PDB entry 8XKS | electron microscopy, 3.20 A resolution | chains D and E of the 20 polymer chains in the assembly

== Chain D ==
Molecule: AAA+ ATPase domain-containing protein
Source organism: Chlamydomonas reinhardtii
UniProtKB: A0A2K3DZD9 (A0A2K3DZD9_CHLRE); residues -4 to 1173 here correspond to UniProt positions 1-1178 (UniProt number = residue number + 5)
Sequence (1178 residues; row label = number of the first residue in the row; numbers below 1 keep their minus sign (Met-4 is residue -4)):
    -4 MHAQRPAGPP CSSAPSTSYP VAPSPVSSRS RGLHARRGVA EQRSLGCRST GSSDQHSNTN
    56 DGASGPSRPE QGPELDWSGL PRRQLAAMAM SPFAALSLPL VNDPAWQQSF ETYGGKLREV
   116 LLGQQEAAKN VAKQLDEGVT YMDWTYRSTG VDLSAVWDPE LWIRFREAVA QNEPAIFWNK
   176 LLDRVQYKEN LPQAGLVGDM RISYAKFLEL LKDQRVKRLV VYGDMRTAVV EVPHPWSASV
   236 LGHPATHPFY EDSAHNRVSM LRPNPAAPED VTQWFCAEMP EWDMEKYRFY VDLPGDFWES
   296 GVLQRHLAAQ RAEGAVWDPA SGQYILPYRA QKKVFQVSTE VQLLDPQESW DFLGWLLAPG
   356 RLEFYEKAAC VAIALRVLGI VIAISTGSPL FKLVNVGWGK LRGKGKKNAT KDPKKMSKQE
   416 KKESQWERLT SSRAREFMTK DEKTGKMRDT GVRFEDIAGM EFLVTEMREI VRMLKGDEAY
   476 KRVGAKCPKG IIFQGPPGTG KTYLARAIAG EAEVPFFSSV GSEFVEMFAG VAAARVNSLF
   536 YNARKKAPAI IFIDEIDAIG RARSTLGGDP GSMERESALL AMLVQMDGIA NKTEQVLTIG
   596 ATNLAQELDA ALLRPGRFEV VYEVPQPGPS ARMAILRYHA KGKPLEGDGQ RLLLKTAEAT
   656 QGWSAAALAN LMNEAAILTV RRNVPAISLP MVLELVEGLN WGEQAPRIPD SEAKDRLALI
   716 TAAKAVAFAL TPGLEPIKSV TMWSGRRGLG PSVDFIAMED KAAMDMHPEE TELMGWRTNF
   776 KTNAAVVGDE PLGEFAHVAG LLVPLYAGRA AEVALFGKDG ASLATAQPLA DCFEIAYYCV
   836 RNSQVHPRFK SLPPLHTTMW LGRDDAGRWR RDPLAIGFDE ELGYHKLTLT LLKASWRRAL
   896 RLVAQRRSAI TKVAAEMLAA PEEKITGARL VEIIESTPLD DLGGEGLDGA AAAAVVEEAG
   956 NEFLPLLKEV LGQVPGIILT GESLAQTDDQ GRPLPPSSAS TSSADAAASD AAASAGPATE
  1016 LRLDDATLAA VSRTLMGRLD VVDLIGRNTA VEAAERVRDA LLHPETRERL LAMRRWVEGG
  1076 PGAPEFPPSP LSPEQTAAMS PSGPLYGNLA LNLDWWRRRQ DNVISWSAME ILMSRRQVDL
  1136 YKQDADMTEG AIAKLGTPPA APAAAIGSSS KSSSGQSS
Not modelled in the structure: -4 to 113, 380-414, 979-1012, 1154-1173

== Chain E ==
Molecule: Uncharacterized 341.7 kDa protein in psbD-psbC intergenic region
Source organism: Chlamydomonas reinhardtii
UniProtKB: Q32065 (YCX9_CHLRE); residues 1-2971 here = UniProt positions 1-2971
Sequence (2971 residues; each row starts with the number of its first residue):
     1 MTFLNHYTYL FSIPEKQADK VSGILRLAQA RPIETLQNER INKQLNAFLK TYKFEKLITN
    61 YKKMQSFIPN NSLNGNKTNS STNKLYATSL NVFPENPPLM VRKAVSDEAD KFSKFTYSKV
   121 QVVTNNLNNG MNSKEFIKAN NLKPSLRAAE SLVLNHLTYN KFKENLYFKT NNIQPTKSKS
   181 TSLFFLNILS NSKPRTCSDF LSSPKIRKTW FRNTAWSLQT QQHRSSNGIN LSLQLPYALG
   241 PSVPAGASGQ NMYELPVAQS SSRFGTYYFL QKLLSKYLDV WNASADNGSV LSNSENIKLN
   301 FSMVSLLDSK MAIQTPNSLY FVFTQLNQKT FLSYWLLPVA GLALLTPTLL TLTGQSVSVQ
   361 KFNSFINKKT DMMVLSNTEM PSKSFGTPTL FGTSVEIYLP NSYMPKGEGE SGINRVNSSI
   421 NAVKKNTVTA NLVLDSESQE VATSFQNDLI SIKYCFNNLY NYISNKTALS TKNLFLFSAI
   481 KSNATKHKRT QSFFSVENTT TLGNNSNFVK GHFKSSINAF SSYLPSTNVH SMIPLTSLPY
   541 LKAISPLYSK FMIDHSLKFI TPKTTLKLLQ HKLNKSPKQM YTKTQNFTGL RDLRALNSFS
   601 FGQVNFRTNH FLHSNSRPLN HYNQALKLIN GYEQYKNNLQ INCNKTLDLN TKNKLVYQVH
   661 KSHLFNQKCS QIVYKQSLYN RDLCTIRGTG TKVVDYFSHG DKLSNKNGIV LDYFVYSNLL
   721 FDNKTNTIIN KDGKQNITKL KLNLTKTTVP FKTLIKKYTS INSLVANEQT RNNLNLGLIH
   781 FNGHLSVVSN ANLLTGRPVK FIYYKFDKRL NSYLIYVNQN LKKFIQLNNN FLKPKPLSHQ
   841 KNKPVEDFNQ YATNNSSPPK TNVFEKSFVE DSSLRKPLTS LRGSKQFLNS LTILFKHQKM
   901 FKKKTLKAHK WHSDTQGIFR KHTNSSFGSA NFSNGPEESS LSTRLHIQKK RKAKKQRLET
   961 RRQKKRTRFF PRPVWLRSRM FLNFLTERNK YYLNSTITKQ GFSLPSKDVV TTKLDWLKED
  1021 MRPSSLGAYQ YKSLLTQKAG NKFQRQSFTE VVSTMEYING IHKALNNSIF NKIVRKSLLS
  1081 SSQNPLKLRL VANYSKMQFM HRVKLPFYRT LKHSEGTKNL ANKKQNLRDI KIKANYNNFK
  1141 SQKANNQPQQ NDKDKDKDTM FRDFWVWSYN NTQTNAFNQN LWWLLPNLTT KQSNLEFLTS
  1201 TYPTAKETQR AKEEIHGNSI PTASKNQIAL IRLNWALNKT NINTFTDYSK RNNLWTTQKL
  1261 RNQSKNNKTK SLEKQFITNW EKFFLNKNLN IFSKKIISKV KQKKQKLNYM TSYLNVQSEH
  1321 NVKIFHNSWW THLNIKNLVN NQDMVIPVRE GYFSVGNFNS EFINSAIIKS INNKTLVENY
  1381 VYSPSSEKET MQLLLMSSSI LLHLCAIISL VSISQVRCFV KFHLILLYKL SNVYNAILNQ
  1441 LSNKLQKNLP IYNNINKLNS RYFYMNHQKS QIKQRKKLLT YFSLTLLKKQ FVTVKPLQIR
  1501 NFASIKNQSS NNSNLTYTDM LPLSLRANKF RGSKYDISIR EEEGQSAHIK PSKSMYAKLN
  1561 ILSLKTIFLK QLLMNKKPSA LPSNVGLKSN RETQKSQLIQ RIKTKELQIS LKKNIIGFSK
  1621 VTKNHILKIL FNVIEVFQTA VRNISSFFEK PAEFTTTWIA YGFLVEWSSD FITIIPENVD
  1681 IYIWNVFSKI YRTIPLSFIS TTLGPASTVF DPVTNSTIPI QMGNFNYQKM VAFPILLSLS
  1741 HLLHRRILYL FDTLFSTITQ PDTDLIARQE KGTLFWDIWA DFLVTAADYY NVNVAALSTI
  1801 KAEQNSLIEN ISNDFDNLTM SSKKPFFMPN KGVSNIKNIF WIKKLKEPQL PESIVQNREV
  1861 FVRERKRTLK GLFNIYAPQE ETLWNNPTSP KNLSDEKISF KLFNQLNLQL FAEKNKIKPY
  1921 FEAYFSTTQQ KTNIMQSAFP EANLNRWSVN QFITYQSWHS HNGSNNSNGD LFIDYHPPKT
  1981 FSHIPALKYN SILQQPIGSL VCQIYSGLFN KQISKNILLV NPKTTSNNLV DYNVLLIQAL
  2041 AGETEMKIIT DNAQRYALVN RGFAIGIKLL REVFDAIALN TPCIFLLEDI HAIGERRPML
  2101 ISDFGGGMSD DNGSFKEDFF GSQRDEVHEK NQVVYQLTRH AITHYKKPFK GDYSLAIPTN
  2161 LYVTDLFLKL PTQSISNLTN VENHNLSIKN KIQHNGTQSL TETKRNLGGD INKNSYLQLT
  2221 QFTKTLAPPS TSPFSVLLLK EEKRLKPNKI VEELPWTSLP GEQLATKPRT SYSVRAKVAM
  2281 LAELSLSNLS AKLDMITDLL VIIDSVRSNK GFVVFATTDI PHVLDPALRR PGRLDETICL
  2341 PNIHTSNILN FTKNYEIFKS AKDTSNFGKK IILNEMQNLT TTSTQRDMYL SCLPTNNQTH
  2401 KTKREGVLTM NLKDYNILLN QVYFAEGTGG ILNSQMHKDS LQKSLNFALI SHSKKLKELN
  2461 VSKLIGSNGT VSQGNVDQLG VFAGQIVNKQ KKSLQQHLPN SKKSFKKKYK DKAIIYYEVG
  2521 KFVLNYFLNN QLTQSSIIDK PVSVTNKQTN DITIFGNDFL NLKTINYLSL YNSKNKILLQ
  2581 LMLIFGGKIS QLLSSKNLVK SLKQASINSY MVEEESGSIS SAGMPLGQTH LLPKALSVLA
  2641 KPMIFSDGYN NQNLKTATTL LLSFIHKRYL YRKNLIVPKL LSFADGNILD EPPSPPFSSL
  2701 LIPAKRFENY KRFFRDTLTG DKMGQRKSQI TLLEKLQYHM QLRSIKQLNA TFSSQENLDF
  2761 QSNAALTSQK LDTLMSLSTN NLLQNPTNIN WYYQNRILKR HGQYLTNQWW NGQLSEHNAE
  2821 TVFLSDIDWR SSFIKNKNIN ITKSKNLYRL TQQKNNTDGL DVLLDFPDTD QYYNPKRRRW
  2881 LLNNGSWNFW FNFDKLYSEE IVTTWILESL IQTYKYLHKN TELLDFVTNK FITLGYIAPE
  2941 NANLQNISGF PSQSELLSTK EIILTNSFKR F
Not modelled in the structure: 1-264, 279-316, 352-446, 475-537, 576-614, 645-736, 757-784, 796-807, 830-878, 912-935, 996-1157, 1190-1219, 1266-1288, 1346-1357, 1449-1657, 1706-1725, 1814-1943, 1962-1968, 2099-2112, 2195-2233, 2384-2400, 2426-2442, 2462-2502, 2533-2548, 2606-2628, 2752-2771, 2837-2857, 2945-2952

== Chain D / chain E interface ==
Residue-residue contacts - 207 pairs, chain D then chain E:
  Ala170(D) with Gln1317(E); Glu1319(E)
  Ile171(D) with Gln1317(E), hydrogen bond (backbone-side chain)
  Trp173(D) with His1320(E), hydrogen bond (side chain-backbone); Val1322(E), hydrophobic
  Asn174(D) with Gln1317(E); Ser1318(E), hydrogen bond (side chain-backbone); Glu1319(E); His1320(E), hydrogen bond (side chain-backbone)
  Leu177(D) with His1320(E); Asn1321(E); Val1322(E), hydrophobic
  Asp178(D) with His1320(E)
  Gln181(D) with Val1322(E); Lys1323(E), hydrogen bond (side chain-backbone); Asn1327(E)
  Lys183(D) with Ser1328(E); Trp1330(E); Thr1331(E)
  Glu184(D) with Asn1327(E), hydrogen bond
  Leu186(D) with Trp1330(E), hydrophobic
  Gln188(D) with Asn1238(E); Trp1330(E)
  Glu246(D) with Ser890(E), hydrogen bond; Thr892(E), hydrogen bond
  Asp247(D) with Trp911(E)
  His250(D) with Thr892(E); Ile893(E)
  Trp312(D) with His621(E), hydrogen bond (side chain-backbone)
  Tyr319(D) with Asn623(E)
  Pro354(D) with Lys1323(E); Ile1324(E); Asn1327(E)
  Gly355(D) with Thr1174(E)
  Arg356(D) with Thr1174(E)
  Gln489(D) with Ser2235(E); Leu2239(E)
  Tyr536(D) with Val1792(E), hydrogen bond (side chain-backbone); Asn1793(E), hydrogen bond (side chain-backbone); Val1794(E); Ala1795(E), hydrophobic
  Arg539(D) with Tyr1790(E); Asn1791(E), hydrogen bond (side chain-backbone)
  Lys540(D) with Tyr1790(E); Val1792(E)
  Gly563(D) with Arg2061(E)
  Lys587(D) with Asp1788(E)
  Ala600(D) with Val2236(E)
  Gln601(D) with Leu2239(E); Lys2240(E)
  Leu608(D) with Phe2234(E); Val2236(E), hydrophobic
  Glu614(D) with Phe2234(E)
  Pro624(D) with Ser2744(E); Ile2745(E), hydrophobic; Leu2748(E)
  Met628(D) with Leu2748(E), hydrophobic
  Leu649(D) with Leu2748(E); Asn2749(E)
  Ala652(D) with Leu2748(E), hydrophobic
  Glu653(D) with Leu2748(E); Asn2749(E)
  Gln656(D) with Glu2262(E); Gln2263(E), hydrogen bond (backbone-side chain)
  Gly657(D) with Glu2262(E)
  Trp658(D) with Glu2262(E)
  Asn695(D) with Gly2261(E)
  Trp696(D) with Thr2257(E); Pro2260(E), hydrophobic
  Leu712(D) with Tyr2804(E), hydrophobic
  Lys719(D) with His2801(E)
  Phe723(D) with Ile2797(E), hydrophobic; His2801(E)
  Leu729(D) with Tyr2793(E), hydrophobic
  Glu730(D) with Tyr2793(E), hydrogen bond
  Arg741(D) with Thr2257(E), hydrogen bond (side chain-backbone)
  Gly743(D) with Tyr2804(E); Leu2805(E); Thr2806(E), hydrogen bond (backbone-backbone)
  Leu744(D) with Trp2256(E); Thr2257(E); Tyr2804(E); Leu2805(E), hydrophobic
  Gly745(D) with Tyr2804(E), hydrogen bond (backbone-backbone); Thr2806(E)
  Pro746(D) with Tyr2804(E), hydrogen bond (backbone-backbone)
  Ser747(D) with Gly2802(E); Gln2803(E)
  Val748(D) with Gly2802(E), hydrogen bond (backbone-backbone)
  Asp749(D) with Gln2803(E)
  Phe750(D) with Tyr2793(E); Ile2797(E), hydrophobic; Leu2798(E), hydrophobic
  Met753(D) with Leu2742(E), hydrophobic
  Ala757(D) with Leu2742(E), hydrophobic; Ile2745(E), hydrophobic; Lys2746(E)
  Asp760(D) with Lys2746(E), salt bridge
  Met761(D) with Leu2742(E)
  His762(D) with His2739(E), hydrogen bond
  Pro763(D) with His2739(E); Leu2742(E)
  Glu764(D) with Lys2735(E); His2739(E), salt bridge
  Thr766(D) with Ile2789(E); Asn2790(E); Tyr2793(E)
  Glu767(D) with Asn2785(E); Thr2787(E); Ile2789(E); Asn2790(E)
  Trp771(D) with Pro2786(E), hydrophobic; Thr2787(E)
  Glu789(D) with Arg2726(E), salt bridge; Pro2786(E); Thr2787(E); Asn2788(E)
  His792(D) with Ile2789(E)
  Val793(D) with Ile2789(E), hydrophobic
  Leu796(D) with Ile2789(E), hydrophobic; Ile2797(E), hydrophobic
  Leu800(D) with His2801(E)
  Leu818(D) with Gln2808(E); Trp2809(E), hydrophobic
  Ala819(D) with Tyr2804(E)
  Gln822(D) with His2801(E); Gln2808(E), hydrogen bond
  Pro823(D) with His2801(E)
  Asp826(D) with Arg2796(E), salt bridge; Arg2800(E), salt bridge; His2801(E), salt bridge
  Glu829(D) with Asp2716(E); Tyr2792(E), hydrogen bond (backbone-side chain); Arg2796(E), salt bridge
  Ile830(D) with Tyr2792(E), hydrophobic
  Tyr832(D) with Thr2717(E)
  Tyr833(D) with Arg2726(E), hydrogen bond; Lys2727(E); Asn2788(E); Tyr2792(E)
  Arg836(D) with Thr2717(E)
  Asn837(D) with Thr2717(E); Arg2726(E)
  Ser838(D) with Arg2726(E)
  Trp855(D) with Asn2180(E); Val2181(E), hydrophobic; Phe2714(E), hydrophobic; Leu2718(E); Thr2719(E); Met2723(E)
  Gly857(D) with Met2723(E)
  Arg858(D) with Lys2249(E), hydrogen bond (side chain-backbone); Lys2711(E)
  Ala861(D) with Asn2190(E), hydrogen bond (backbone-side chain); Asn2248(E)
  Gly862(D) with Ser2187(E); Asn2248(E)
  Arg863(D) with Ser2187(E); Ile2188(E); Lys2189(E)
  Trp864(D) with Asn2185(E); Leu2186(E); Ser2187(E), hydrogen bond (backbone-backbone); Ile2250(E), hydrophobic; Phe2714(E), hydrophobic; Thr2719(E)
  Arg865(D) with Asn2185(E); Leu2186(E)
  Arg866(D) with Leu2178(E); Val2181(E); Asn2185(E), hydrogen bond (backbone-side chain)
  Asp867(D) with Leu2178(E)
  Pro868(D) with Leu2178(E); Asn2185(E)
  Ala870(D) with Leu2178(E)
  Ile871(D) with Asn2177(E); Trp2887(E), hydrophobic
  Glu875(D) with Thr2179(E); Trp2880(E); Trp2887(E)
  Glu876(D) with Trp2887(E), hydrogen bond
  Leu1100(D) with Gln2604(E)
  Gly1102(D) with Leu2602(E)
  Asn1103(D) with Lys2603(E), hydrogen bond
  Ala1105(D) with Leu2602(E), hydrophobic; Met2643(E)
  Leu1106(D) with Val2599(E), hydrophobic; Leu2602(E), hydrophobic; Met2643(E), hydrophobic
  Asn1107(D) with Pro2642(E); Met2643(E)
  Asp1109(D) with Ala2640(E); Lys2641(E), hydrogen bond (side chain-backbone)
  Trp1110(D) with Val2599(E); Lys2603(E); Leu2636(E); Ser2637(E); Ala2640(E); Lys2641(E), hydrogen bond (side chain-backbone)
  Arg1112(D) with Leu2639(E), hydrogen bond (side chain-backbone)
  Trp1121(D) with Asn2883(E); Gly2885(E); Ser2886(E); Trp2887(E)
  Met1142(D) with Trp2887(E), hydrophobic
  Glu1144(D) with Asn2884(E)
  Gly1145(D) with Asn2884(E), hydrogen bond (backbone-side chain)
Also at the interface, not in a pair above, chain D (131 interface residues in all): Glu168, Val192, His242, Pro243, Pro314, Glu418, Asn532, Asp564, Gln580, Leu603, Val616, Ser625, Arg742, Glu754, Lys756, Gln839, Leu856, Asp859, Asp860, Gly872, Asp874, Asp1141, Thr1143
Also at the interface, not in a pair above, chain E (124 interface residues in all): Pro618, Tyr622, Asn889, Gln1173, Trp1235, Lys1239, Ala1787, Thr1799, Ala1802, Glu2182, Leu2237, Lys2243, Ser2258, Leu2259, Tyr2738, Gln2741, Arg2743

== Overview ==
131 residues of chain D and 124 residues of chain E are in contact, with 33 hydrogen bonds and 7 salt bridges.
Among the polar pairs are Asp760(D)-Lys2746(E), Glu764(D)-His2739(E) and Glu789(D)-Arg2726(E).
Chain D is AAA+ ATPase domain-containing protein and chain E is Uncharacterized 341.7 kDa protein in psbD-psbC
intergenic region, both from Chlamydomonas reinhardtii; the structure, The cryo-EM structure of Orf2971-FtsHi
motor complex, was determined by electron microscopy.
